7OMG - chains A and T of the 3 polymer chains in the assembly; structure by X-ray diffraction, 2.10 A resolution.

# Chain A
Protein: DNA polymerase
Organism: Thermococcus kodakarensis KOD1
Notes: EC 2.7.7.7
UniProt: P77933 (DPOL_THEKO); the construct lacks a stretch of the UniProt sequence, so the offset changes along the chain: 1-406 = UniProt 1-406; 407-490 = UniProt 767-850; 491-774 = UniProt 1388-1671
Amino-acid sequence (774 residues; numbered 1 to 774; the number before each row is that of its first residue):
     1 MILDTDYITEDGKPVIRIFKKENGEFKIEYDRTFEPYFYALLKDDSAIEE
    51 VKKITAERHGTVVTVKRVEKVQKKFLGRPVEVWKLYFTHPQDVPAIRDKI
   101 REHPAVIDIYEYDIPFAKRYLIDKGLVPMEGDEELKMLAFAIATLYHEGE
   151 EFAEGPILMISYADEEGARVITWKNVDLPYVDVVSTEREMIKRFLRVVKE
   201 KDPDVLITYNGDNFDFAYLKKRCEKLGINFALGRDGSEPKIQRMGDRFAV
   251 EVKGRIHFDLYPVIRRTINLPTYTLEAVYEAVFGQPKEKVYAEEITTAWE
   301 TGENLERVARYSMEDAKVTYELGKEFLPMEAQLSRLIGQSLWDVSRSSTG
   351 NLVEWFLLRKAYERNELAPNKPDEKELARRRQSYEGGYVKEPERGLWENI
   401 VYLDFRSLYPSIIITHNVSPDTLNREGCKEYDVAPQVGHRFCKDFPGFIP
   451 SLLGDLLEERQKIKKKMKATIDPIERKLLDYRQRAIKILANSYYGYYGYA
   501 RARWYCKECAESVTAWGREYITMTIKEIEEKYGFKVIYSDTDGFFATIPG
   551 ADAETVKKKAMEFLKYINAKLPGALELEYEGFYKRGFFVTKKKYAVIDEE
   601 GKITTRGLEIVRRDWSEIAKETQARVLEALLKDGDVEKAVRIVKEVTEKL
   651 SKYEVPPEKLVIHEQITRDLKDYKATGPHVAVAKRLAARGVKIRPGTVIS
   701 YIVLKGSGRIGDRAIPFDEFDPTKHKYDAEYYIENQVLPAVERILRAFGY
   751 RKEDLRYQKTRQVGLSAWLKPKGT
Not modelled in the structure: 748-774
Differences from the reference sequence: engineered mutation Ala141 (Asp in P77933), Ala143 (Glu in P77933)
Disulfide bonds: Cys428-Cys442, Cys506-Cys509
Bound ions: Mg2+ site 1: Asp404, Glu580 (together with 2'-deoxyadenosine 5'-triphosphate); Mg2+ site 2: Asp404, Asp542 (together with 2'-deoxyadenosine 5'-triphosphate); Mn2+: Asp404, Phe405, Asp542 (together with 2'-deoxyadenosine 5'-triphosphate); Ca2+: Asn568, Leu571
Residues lining bound ligands: 2'-deoxyadenosine 5'-triphosphate (DTP): Asp404, Phe405, Arg406, Ser407, Leu408, Tyr409, Pro410, Arg460, Lys487, Asn491, Tyr494, Thr541, Asp542, Glu578, Glu580
From the paper describing this entry:
  - Mg2+ coordination: Asp404, Asp542, Glu580
  - binding site for Template (chain T): Tyr7, Glu35, Pro36, Tyr37, Pro90, Gln91, Val93, Pro94, Arg97, Glu111, Tyr112, Asp113, Ile114, Pro115, Phe116, Arg119, Ser348, Gly350, Arg501
  - specificity-determining residues: Pro36, Pro90, Phe116

# Chain T
Molecule: Template
Sequence (21 nucleotides; each row starts with the number of its first residue):
     1 TATUCAACTGTGGCCGTGGTC
Not modelled in the structure: 1

# How chain A and chain T interact
Residue-residue contacts - 72 pairs, chain A then chain T:
  Tyr7(A) with DU4(T), hydrogen bond to the phosphate
  Pro36(A) with DU4(T), base contact
  Tyr37(A) with DU4(T), hydrogen bond to the base
  Pro90(A) with DU4(T), sugar contact
  Gln91(A) with DU4(T), hydrogen bond to the phosphate
  Val93(A) with DU4(T), sugar contact
  Pro94(A) with DU4(T), sugar contact
  Arg97(A) with DU4(T), phosphate contact; DC5(T), salt bridge to the phosphate
  Glu111(A) with DU4(T), base contact
  Tyr112(A) with DU4(T), base contact
  Asp113(A) with DU4(T), hydrogen bond to the base; DC5(T), sugar contact
  Ile114(A) with DU4(T), hydrogen bond to the base
  Pro115(A) with DU4(T), sugar contact; DC5(T), phosphate contact
  Phe116(A) with DU4(T), hydrogen bond to the phosphate
  Lys118(A) with DA6(T), salt bridge to the phosphate
  Arg119(A) with DU4(T), base contact
  Lys240(A) with DA2(T), sugar contact
  Gln242(A) with DA2(T), base contact
  Arg243(A) with DA2(T), hydrogen bond to the base
  Ser347(A) with DA7(T), phosphate contact
  Ser348(A) with DA7(T), hydrogen bond to the phosphate; DT9(T), hydrogen bond to the phosphate
  Thr349(A) with DT9(T), hydrogen bond to the phosphate
  Gly350(A) with DT9(T), hydrogen bond to the phosphate
  Asn351(A) with DA6(T), hydrogen bond to the phosphate; DA7(T), hydrogen bond to the phosphate
  Trp355(A) with DA6(T), hydrogen bond to the phosphate
  Lys371(A) with DA6(T), salt bridge to the phosphate
  Ser383(A) with DT11(T), hydrogen bond to the phosphate
  Tyr384(A) with DG10(T), sugar contact; DT11(T), sugar contact
  Glu385(A) with DT11(T), phosphate contact; DG12(T), phosphate contact
  Gly386(A) with DT11(T), hydrogen bond to the phosphate; DG12(T), hydrogen bond to the phosphate
  Gly387(A) with DG12(T), sugar contact
  Val389(A) with DG12(T), phosphate contact; DG13(T), phosphate contact
  Asn491(A) with DT9(T), base contact
  Ser492(A) with DT9(T), hydrogen bond to the base
  Tyr494(A) with DG10(T), sugar contact
  Gly495(A) with DT9(T), base contact; DG10(T), sugar contact
  Tyr496(A) with DT9(T), sugar contact
  Gly498(A) with DG10(T), sugar contact
  Tyr499(A) with DC8(T), base contact; DT9(T), phosphate contact; DG10(T), phosphate contact
  Arg501(A) with DA7(T), base contact; DC8(T), hydrogen bond to the base
  Thr590(A) with DC14(T), sugar contact
  Lys591(A) with DG13(T), salt bridge to the phosphate; DC14(T), sugar contact
  Lys592(A) with DG12(T), base contact
  Lys593(A) with DC14(T), phosphate contact; DC15(T), salt bridge to the phosphate
  Trp615(A) with DG16(T), sugar contact
  Thr676(A) with DG18(T), sugar contact
  Pro678(A) with DT17(T), phosphate contact; DG18(T), phosphate contact
  Arg709(A) with DG18(T), phosphate contact; DG19(T), salt bridge to the phosphate
  Ile710(A) with DG18(T), hydrogen bond to the phosphate
  Gly711(A) with DG18(T), hydrogen bond to the phosphate
  Tyr731(A) with DT17(T), hydrogen bond to the phosphate
  Asn735(A) with DT17(T), hydrogen bond to the phosphate
  Pro739(A) with DG16(T), phosphate contact
  Arg743(A) with DC15(T), salt bridge to the phosphate; DG16(T), salt bridge to the phosphate
Other interface residues (no listed pair), chain A (62 interface residues in all): Ile241, Met244, Gly245, Glu391, Ile488, Glu609, Arg612, Gly677
Other interface residues (no listed pair), chain T (18 interface residues in all): DT3

# In short
62 residues of chain A face 18 of chain T across their interface, with 23 hydrogen bonds and 8 salt bridges.
Polar pairs include Tyr37(A)-DU4(T), Asp113(A)-DU4(T) and Ile114(A)-DU4(T). Chain A binds 2'-deoxyadenosine
5'-triphosphate. From the paper: a binding site for Template (chain T) at Tyr7(A), Glu35(A) and Pro36(A) among
others; Mg2+ coordination by Asp404(A), Asp542(A) and Glu580(A).
Chain A is DNA polymerase (Thermococcus kodakarensis KOD1) and chain T is Template; the structure, Crystal
structure of KOD DNA Polymerase in a ternary complex with an Uracil containing template, was determined by
X-ray diffraction, deposited together with 7OM3 and 7OMB.
